1Z10 - chain A; structure by X-ray diffraction, 1.90 A resolution.

[Chain A]
Name: cytochrome P450, family 2, subfamily A, polypeptide 6
From: Homo sapiens
Notes: EC 1.14.14.1; fragment: catalytic domain
UniProt: P11509 (CP2A6_HUMAN); residues 29-494 here = UniProt positions 29-494
Amino-acid sequence (476 residues; row label = number of the first residue in the row):
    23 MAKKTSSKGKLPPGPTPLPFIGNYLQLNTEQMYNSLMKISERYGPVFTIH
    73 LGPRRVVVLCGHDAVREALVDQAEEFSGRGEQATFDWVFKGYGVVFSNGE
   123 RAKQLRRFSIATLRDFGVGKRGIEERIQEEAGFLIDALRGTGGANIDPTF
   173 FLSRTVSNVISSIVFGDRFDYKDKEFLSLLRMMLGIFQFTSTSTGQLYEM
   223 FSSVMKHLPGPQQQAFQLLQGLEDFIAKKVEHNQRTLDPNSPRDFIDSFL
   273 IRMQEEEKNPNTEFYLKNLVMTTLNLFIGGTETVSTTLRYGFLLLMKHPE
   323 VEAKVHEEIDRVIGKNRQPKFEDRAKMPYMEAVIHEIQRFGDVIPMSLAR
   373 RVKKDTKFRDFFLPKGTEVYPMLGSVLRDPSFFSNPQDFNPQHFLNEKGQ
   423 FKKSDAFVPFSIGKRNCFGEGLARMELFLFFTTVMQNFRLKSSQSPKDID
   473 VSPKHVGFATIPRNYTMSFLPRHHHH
Unresolved in the structure: 23-29, 495-498
Construct notes: expression tag (495-498)
Bound ions: heme Fe near C439 (its only coordinating residue here)
Small-molecule neighbours:
  - coumarin (COU): F107, F111, V117, F118, F209, N297, I300, G301, T305, I366, L370, F480
  - heme (HEM): R101, V116, V117, R128, L135, I182, L298, G301, G302, T305, V306, T309, Q360, I366, S369, L370, R372, L395, P431, F432, S433, I434, R437, N438, C439, F440, G441, L444, A445, L449
Curated features (UniProtKB/Swiss-Prot):
  - binding site (substrate): F107, N297
  - binding site (heme): C439

[In short]
Bound to chain A: heme and coumarin. From UniProt: substrate-binding residues F107 and N297 and heme-binding
residue C439.
Chain A is cytochrome P450, family 2, subfamily A, polypeptide 6 (Homo sapiens); the structure, Crystal
Structure of Human Microsomal P450 2A6 with Coumarin Bound, was determined by X-ray diffraction, deposited
together with 1Z11.
